PDB entry 2YN9 | electron crystallography, 8.00 A resolution (low resolution: residue-level contacts below are approximate; hydrogen-bond / salt-bridge calls are withheld) | chains A and B

== Chain A ==
Name: Potassium-transporting atpase alpha chain 1
Organism: Sus scrofa
Notes: EC 3.6.3.10
Reference sequence: P19156 (ATP4A_PIG); residues 0-1033 here correspond to UniProt positions 1-1034 (UniProt number = residue number + 1)
Amino-acid sequence (1034 residues; row label = number of the first residue in the row; numbering starts at 0):
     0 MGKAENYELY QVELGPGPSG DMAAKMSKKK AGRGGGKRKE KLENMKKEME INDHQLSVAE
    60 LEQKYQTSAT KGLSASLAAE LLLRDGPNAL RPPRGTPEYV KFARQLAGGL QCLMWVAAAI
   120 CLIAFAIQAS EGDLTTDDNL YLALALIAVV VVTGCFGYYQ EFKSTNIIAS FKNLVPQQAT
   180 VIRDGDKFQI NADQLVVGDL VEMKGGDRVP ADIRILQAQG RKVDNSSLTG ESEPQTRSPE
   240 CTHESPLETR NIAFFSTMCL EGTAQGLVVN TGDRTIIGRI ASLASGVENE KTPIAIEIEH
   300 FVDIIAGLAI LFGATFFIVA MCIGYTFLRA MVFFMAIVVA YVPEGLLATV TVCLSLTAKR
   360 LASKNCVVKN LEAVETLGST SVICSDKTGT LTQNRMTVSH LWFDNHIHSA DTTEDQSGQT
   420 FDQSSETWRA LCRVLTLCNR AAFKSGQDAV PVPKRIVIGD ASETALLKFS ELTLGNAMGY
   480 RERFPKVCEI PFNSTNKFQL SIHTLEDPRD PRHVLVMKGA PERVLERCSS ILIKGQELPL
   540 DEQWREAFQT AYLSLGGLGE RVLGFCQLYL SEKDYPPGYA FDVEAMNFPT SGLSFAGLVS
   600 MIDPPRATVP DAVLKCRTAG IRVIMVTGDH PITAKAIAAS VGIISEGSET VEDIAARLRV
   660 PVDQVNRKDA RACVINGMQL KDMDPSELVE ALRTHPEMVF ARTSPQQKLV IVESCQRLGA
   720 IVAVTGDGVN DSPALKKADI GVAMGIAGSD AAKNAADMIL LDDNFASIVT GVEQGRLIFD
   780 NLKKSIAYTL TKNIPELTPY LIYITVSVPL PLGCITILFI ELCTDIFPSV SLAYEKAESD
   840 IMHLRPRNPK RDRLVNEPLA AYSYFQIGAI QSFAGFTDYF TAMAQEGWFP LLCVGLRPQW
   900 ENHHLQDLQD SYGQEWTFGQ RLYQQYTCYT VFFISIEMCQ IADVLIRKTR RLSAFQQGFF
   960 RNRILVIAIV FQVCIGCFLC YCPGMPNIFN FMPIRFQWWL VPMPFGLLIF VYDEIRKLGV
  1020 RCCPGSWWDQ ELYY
Disordered / not traced: 0-40
Curated features (UniProtKB/Swiss-Prot):
  - active site: D385 (4-aspartylphosphate intermediate)
  - binding site (K(+)): V338, A339, V341, E343, E795, E820
  - binding site (Mg(2+)): D385, T387, D726, D730
  - modified residue: Y6 (Phosphotyrosine), Y9 (Phosphotyrosine), S26 (Phosphoserine), S461 (Phosphoserine), S599 (Phosphoserine), S838 (Phosphoserine), S952 (Phosphoserine)

== Chain B ==
Name: Potassium-transporting atpase subunit beta
Organism: Sus scrofa
Reference sequence: P18434 (ATP4B_PIG); residues 1-290 here = UniProt positions 1-290
Amino-acid sequence (290 residues; numbered 1 to 290; the number before each row is that of its first residue):
     1 MAALQEKKSC SQRMEEFQRY CWNPDTGQML GRTLSRWVWI SLYYVAFYVV MSGIFALCIY
    61 VLMRTIDPYT PDYQDQLKSP GVTLRPDVYG EKGLDISYNV SDSTTWAGLA HTLHRFLAGY
   121 SPAAQEGSIN CTSEKYFFQE SFLAPNHTKF SCKFTADMLQ NCSGRPDPTF GFAEGKPCFI
   181 IKMNRIVKFL PGNSTAPRVD CAFLDQPRDG PPLQVEYFPA NGTYSLHYFP YYGKKAQPHY
   241 SNPLVAAKLL NVPRNRDVVI VCKILAEHVS FDNPHDPYEG KVEFKLKIQK
Disordered / not traced: 1-31, 163-170, 204-208
Cystine bridges: C131-C152, C162-C178, C201-C262

== Chain A / chain B interface ==
Pairs across the interface (76):
  F864(A) - Y43(B)
  F864(A) - Y44(B)
  F864(A) - F47(B)
  F864(A) - Y48(B)
  Q865(A) - Y43(B)
  Q865(A) - F47(B)
  A868(A) - Y48(B)
  I869(A) - M51(B)
  F872(A) - F55(B)
  F875(A) - F55(B)
  T876(A) - F55(B)
  F879(A) - F55(B)
  F879(A) - I59(B)
  T880(A) - L62(B)
  A883(A) - I66(B)
  Q884(A) - P71(B)
  Q884(A) - D72(B)
  Q884(A) - Y73(B)
  E885(A) - Y73(B)
  E885(A) - Q76(B)
  G886(A) - P71(B)
  F888(A) - M63(B)
  F888(A) - I66(B)
  P889(A) - M63(B)
  L890(A) - M63(B)
  H902(A) - Y278(B)
  H903(A) - P86(B)
  H903(A) - D87(B)
  H903(A) - V88(B)
  H903(A) - Y278(B)
  Q905(A) - V82(B)
  Q905(A) - T83(B)
  Q905(A) - N184(B)
  Q905(A) - Y278(B)
  D906(A) - T83(B)
  Q908(A) - K234(B)
  Y911(A) - I66(B)
  Y911(A) - D67(B)
  Y911(A) - Y69(B)
  Y911(A) - T70(B)
  Y911(A) - P71(B)
  Y911(A) - Y231(B)
  Y911(A) - G233(B)
  Y911(A) - K234(B)
  G912(A) - R185(B)
  Q913(A) - Q74(B)
  Q913(A) - L77(B)
  Q913(A) - R185(B)
  Q913(A) - I186(B)
  Q913(A) - V187(B)
  E914(A) - L77(B)
  E914(A) - T83(B)
  E914(A) - M183(B)
  E914(A) - N184(B)
  E914(A) - R185(B)
  W915(A) - Q76(B)
  T916(A) - D276(B)
  T916(A) - Y278(B)
  F917(A) - D276(B)
  G918(A) - H275(B)
  G918(A) - D276(B)
  Q919(A) - Q76(B)
  Q919(A) - L77(B)
  Q919(A) - S79(B)
  Q919(A) - D276(B)
  Q923(A) - Q76(B)
  R994(A) - Y73(B)
  Q996(A) - Y73(B)
  W997(A) - Y73(B)
  F1004(A) - I54(B)
  F1004(A) - C58(B)
  Y1011(A) - Y43(B)
  Y1011(A) - F47(B)
  W1026(A) - W39(B)
  Q1029(A) - R36(B)
  E1030(A) - I40(B)
Also at the interface, not in a pair above, chain A (43 interface residues in all): A860, Y863, S910, Y922
Also at the interface, not in a pair above, chain B (48 interface residues in all): D75, G81, L84, Y89, K182, E279, K281

== Overview ==
Chain A and chain B form an interface of 43 and 48 residues respectively. From UniProt: active-site residue
D385(A), 6 K+-binding residues and 4 Mg2+-binding residues on chain A.
Here chain A is Potassium-transporting atpase alpha chain 1 and chain B is Potassium-transporting atpase
subunit beta, both from Sus scrofa. Entry 2YN9 (Cryo-EM structure of gastric H+,K+-ATPase with bound rubidium)
was determined by electron crystallography.
